PDB entry 4Y7W | X-ray diffraction, 2.50 A resolution | chains L and M of the 34 polymer chains in the assembly

Chain L:
Protein: Proteasome subunit beta type-6
Organism: Saccharomyces cerevisiae
Notes: EC 3.4.25.1
UniProt: P23724 (PSB6_YEAST); residues 1-222 here correspond to UniProt positions 20-241 (UniProt number = residue number + 19)
Amino-acid sequence (222 residues; each row starts with the number of its first residue):
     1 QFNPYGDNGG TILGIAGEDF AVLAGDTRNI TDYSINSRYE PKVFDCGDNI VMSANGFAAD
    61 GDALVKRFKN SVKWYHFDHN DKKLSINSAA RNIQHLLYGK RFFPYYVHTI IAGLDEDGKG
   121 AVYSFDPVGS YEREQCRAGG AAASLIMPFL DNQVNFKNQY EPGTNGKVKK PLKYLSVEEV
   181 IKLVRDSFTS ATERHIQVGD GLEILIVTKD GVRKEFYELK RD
Bound ions: Mg2+: Asp222 (shared with 3 residues of chain V)

Chain M:
Protein: Proteasome subunit beta type-7
Organism: Saccharomyces cerevisiae
Notes: EC 3.4.25.1
UniProt: P30657 (PSB7_YEAST); residues -12 to 233 here correspond to UniProt positions 21-266 (UniProt number = residue number + 33)
Amino-acid sequence (246 residues; numbered -12 to 233; the number before each row is that of its first residue; numbers below 1 keep their minus sign (Thr-12 is residue -12)):
   -12 TQIANAGASP MVNTQQPIVT GTSVISMKYD NGVIIAADNL GSYGSLLRFN GVERLIPVGD
    48 NTVVGISGDI SDMQHIERLL KDLVTENAYD NPLADAEEAL EPSYIFEYLA TVMYQRRSKM
   108 NPLWNAIIVA GVQSNGDQFL RYVNLLGVTY SSPTLATGFG AHMANPLLRK VVDRESDIPK
   168 TTVQVAEEAI VNAMRVLYYR DARSSRNFSL AIIDKNTGLT FKKNLQVENM KWDFAKDIKG
   228 YGTQKI
Unresolved in the structure: -12 to 0

Chain L / chain M interface:
Residue-residue contacts (40; chain L residue first):
  Gln1(L) with Thr1(M), hydrogen bond
  Phe2(L) with Thr1(M); Arg104(M); Met107(M); Pro109(M), hydrophobic; Trp111(M), hydrophobic; Leu132(M), hydrophobic
  Asn3(L) with Leu133(M)
  Pro4(L) with Arg104(M), hydrogen bond (backbone-side chain); Met107(M), hydrophobic; Leu133(M)
  Tyr5(L) with Arg104(M)
  Asn8(L) with Val135(M)
  Asn29(L) with Tyr137(M)
  Ser34(L) with His149(M), hydrogen bond
  Ile35(L) with Arg156(M), hydrogen bond (backbone-side chain)
  Asn36(L) with Tyr137(M), hydrogen bond; Ser139(M)
  Ser37(L) with Ser138(M), hydrogen bond (side chain-backbone)
  Glu40(L) with Arg128(M), salt bridge; Tyr137(M); Ser138(M), hydrogen bond (side chain-backbone)
  Phe57(L) with Arg104(M); Leu133(M); Val135(M), hydrophobic
  Ala59(L) with Tyr101(M); Leu133(M); Gly134(M); Val135(M)
  Asp60(L) with Tyr101(M), hydrogen bond; Arg104(M), salt bridge
  Asp62(L) with Thr136(M), hydrogen bond
  Ala63(L) with Tyr101(M)
  Lys66(L) with Glu94(M), salt bridge
  Phe103(L) with Arg104(M); Ser105(M)
  Tyr105(L) with Tyr101(M)
  Glu218(L) with Arg161(M), salt bridge
  Arg221(L) with Asp160(M), salt bridge; Arg161(M)
Interface residues without a listed pair, chain L (24 interface residues in all): Gly6, Tyr39
Interface residues without a listed pair, chain M (22 interface residues in all): Leu142

Summary:
24 residues of chain L face 22 of chain M across their interface; the contacts include 9 hydrogen bonds and 5
salt bridges. Polar pairs include Glu40(L)-Arg128(M), Asp60(L)-Arg104(M) and Lys66(L)-Glu94(M).
Here chain L is Proteasome subunit beta type-6 and chain M is Proteasome subunit beta type-7, both from
Saccharomyces cerevisiae. Entry 4Y7W (Yeast 20S proteasome in complex with Ac-LAE-ep) was determined by X-ray
diffraction (same publication as 4Y69, 4Y6A, 4Y6V, 4Y6Z, 4Y70, 4Y74 and 34 further entries).
